PDB entry 5ND3 | electron microscopy, 6.10 A resolution (low resolution: residue-level contacts below are approximate; hydrogen-bond / salt-bridge calls are withheld) | chains C and A of the 3 polymer chains in the assembly

Chain C:
Name: Kinesin-like protein KIF20A
From: Mus musculus
UniProt: P97329 (KI20A_MOUSE); residues 21-521 here = UniProt positions 21-521
Chain sequence (501 residues; each row starts with the number of its first residue):
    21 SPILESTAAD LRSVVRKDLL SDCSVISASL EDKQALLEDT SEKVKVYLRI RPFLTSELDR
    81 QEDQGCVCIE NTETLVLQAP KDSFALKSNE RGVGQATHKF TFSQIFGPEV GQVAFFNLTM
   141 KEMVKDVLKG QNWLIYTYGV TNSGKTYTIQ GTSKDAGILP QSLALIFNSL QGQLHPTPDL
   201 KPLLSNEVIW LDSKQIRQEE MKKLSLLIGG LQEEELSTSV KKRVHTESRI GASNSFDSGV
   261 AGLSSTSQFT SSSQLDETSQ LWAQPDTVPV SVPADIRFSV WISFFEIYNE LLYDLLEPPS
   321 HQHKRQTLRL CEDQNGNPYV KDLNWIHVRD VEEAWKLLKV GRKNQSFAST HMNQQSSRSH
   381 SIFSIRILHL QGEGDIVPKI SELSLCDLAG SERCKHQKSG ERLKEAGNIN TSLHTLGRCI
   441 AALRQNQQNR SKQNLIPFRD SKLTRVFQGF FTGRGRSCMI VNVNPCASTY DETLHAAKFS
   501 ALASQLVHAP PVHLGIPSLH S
Not modelled in the structure: 21-60, 101-114, 191-295, 322-326, 367-376, 392-398, 416-421, 504-521
UniProt features mapped onto this chain:
  - binding site (ATP): Gly159 to Thr166
  - modified residue: Ser21 (Phosphoserine)
From the paper describing this entry:
  - post-translational modification sites: Thr197 (citing earlier work)

Chain A:
Name: Tubulin alpha chain
From: Bos taurus
UniProt: F2Z4C1 (F2Z4C1_BOVIN); numbering as in UniProt (aligned over 1-451)
Chain sequence (451 residues; numbered 1 to 451; the number before each row is that of its first residue):
     1 MRECISIHVG QAGVQIGNAC WELYCLEHGI QPDGQMPSDK TIGGGDDSFN TFFSETGAGK
    61 HVPRAVFVDL EPTVIDEVRT GTYRQLFHPE QLITGKEDAA NNYARGHYTI GKEIIDLVLD
   121 RIRKLADQCT GLQGFSVFHS FGGGTGSGFT SLLMERLSVD YGKKSKLEFS IYPAPQVSTA
   181 VVEPYNSILT THTTLEHSDC AFMVDNEAIY DICRRNLDIE RPTYTNLNRL IGQIVSSITA
   241 SLRFDGALNV DLTEFQTNLV PYPRGHFPLA TYAPVISAEK AYHEQLSVAE ITNACFEPAN
   301 QMVKCDPRHG KYMACCLLYR GDVVPKDVNA AIATIKTKRT IQFVDWCPTG FKVGINYEPP
   361 TVVPGGDLAK VQRAVCMLSN TTAIAEAWAR LDHKFDLMYA KRAFVHWYVG EGMEEGEFSE
   421 AREDMAALEK DYEEVGVDSV EGEGEEEGEE Y
Not modelled in the structure: 1, 35-60, 440-451
Construct notes: conflict Ser136 (Leu in F2Z4C1), Gly265 (Ile in F2Z4C1), Glu358 (Gln in F2Z4C1)
Ligand contacts: GTP (guanosine-5'-triphosphate): Gly10, Gln11, Ala12, Gln15, Ala99, Ala100, Asn101, Ser140, Gly142, Gly143, Gly144, Thr145, Gly146, Thr179, Glu183, Asn206, Ile209, Tyr224, Leu227, Asn228

Chain C / chain A interface:
Pairs across the interface (23):
  Glu412(C) - Gly412(A)
  Glu412(C) - Glu414(A)
  Arg413(C) - Tyr108(A)
  Arg413(C) - Gly412(A)
  Arg413(C) - Glu414(A)
  Arg413(C) - Glu417(A)
  Lys415(C) - Lys112(A)
  Lys415(C) - Glu113(A)
  Gly427(C) - Val409(A)
  Gly427(C) - Gly410(A)
  Gly427(C) - Gly412(A)
  Asn430(C) - Val409(A)
  Asn430(C) - Gly412(A)
  Thr431(C) - Val409(A)
  Thr431(C) - Gly410(A)
  His434(C) - Val409(A)
  His434(C) - Glu414(A)
  His434(C) - Glu415(A)
  Arg438(C) - Arg402(A)
  His495(C) - Glu414(A)
  His495(C) - Gly416(A)
  Lys498(C) - Gly416(A)
  Lys498(C) - Glu420(A)
Other interface residues (no listed pair), chain C (13 interface residues in all): Ser411, Lys424, Asn428
Other interface residues (no listed pair), chain A (14 interface residues in all): Glu411, Ser419

In short:
The interface between chain C and chain A involves 13 residues on one side and 14 on the other. Ligands of
chain A: GTP. Curated annotation (UniProt) lists 8 ATP-binding residues on chain C. From the paper: a
modification site at Thr197(C).
Chain C is Kinesin-like protein KIF20A (Mus musculus) and chain A is Tubulin alpha chain (Bos taurus); the
structure, Microtubule-bound MKLP2 motor domain in the with no nucleotide, was determined by electron
microscopy, deposited together with 5ND2, 5ND4 and 5ND7.
